PDB entry 6SK9 | X-ray diffraction, 2.00 A resolution | chain A

== Chain A ==
Molecule: Serine/threonine-protein kinase Nek2
From: Homo sapiens
Notes: EC 2.7.11.1
UniProtKB: P51955 (NEK2_HUMAN); residue numbers follow UniProt; this construct covers 1-271
Sequence (279 residues; row label = number of the first residue in the row):
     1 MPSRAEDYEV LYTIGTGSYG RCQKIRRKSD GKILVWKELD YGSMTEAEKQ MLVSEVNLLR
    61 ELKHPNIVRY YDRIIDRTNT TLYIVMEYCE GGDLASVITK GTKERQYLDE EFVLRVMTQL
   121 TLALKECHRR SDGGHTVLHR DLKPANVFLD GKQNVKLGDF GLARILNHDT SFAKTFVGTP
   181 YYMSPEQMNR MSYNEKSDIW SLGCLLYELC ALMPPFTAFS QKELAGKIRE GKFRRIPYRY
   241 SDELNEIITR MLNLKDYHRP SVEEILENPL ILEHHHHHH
Not modelled in the structure: 1-3, 17-20, 131-141, 161-177, 190-193
Construct notes: expression tag (272-279)
Residues lining bound ligands: F9N (3-[[6-(cyclohexylmethoxy)-7H-purin-2-yl]amino]-N-[3-(dimethylamino)propyl]benzenesulfonamide): I14, G15, T16, C22, V35, K37, V68, M86, E87, Y88, C89, E90, G92, D93, A95, S96, A145, F148
UniProt features mapped onto this chain:
  - active site: D141 (Proton acceptor)
  - binding site (ATP): I14 to C22, K37
  - modified residue: T170 (Phosphothreonine), S171 (Phosphoserine), T175 (Phosphothreonine), T179 (Phosphothreonine), S184 (Phosphoserine), S241 (Phosphoserine)
  - mutagenesis: K37 (K37R: Loss of kinase activity and of ability to activate NEK11. Loss of phosphorylation of CCDC102B), D141 (D141A: Loss of autophosphorylation), T170 (T170A: No effect on kinase activity; T170E: Kinase activity increased by two fold), S171 (S171A: No effect on kinase activity; S171D: Kinase activity increased by two fold), T175 (T175A: Kinase activity decreased by two fold; T175E: Kinase activity increased by two fold), T179 (T179A: Loss of kinase activity; T179E: Loss of kinase activity), S241 (S241A: Loss of kinase activity; S241D: Loss of kinase activity)
From the paper describing this entry:
  - binding site for F9N: G92, D93
  - specificity-determining residues: Y88

== Overview ==
Bound to chain A: compound F9N. Curated annotation (UniProt) lists active-site residue D141, 10 ATP-binding
residues and 7 mutagenesis sites. The paper reports a binding site for F9N at G92 and D93; the specificity
determinant Y88.
Chain A is Serine/threonine-protein kinase Nek2 (Homo sapiens); the structure, Nek2 bound to purine compound
51, was determined by X-ray diffraction.
